PDB entry 7E9C | electron microscopy, 3.50 A resolution | chains C and I of the 11 polymer chains in the assembly

== Chain C ==
Name: Histone H2A.2
From: Saccharomyces cerevisiae (strain ATCC 204508 / S288c)
Reference sequence: P04912 (H2A2_YEAST); residues 0-131 here correspond to UniProt positions 1-132 (UniProt number = residue number + 1)
Chain sequence (132 residues; numbered 0 to 131; the number before each row is that of its first residue; numbering starts at 0):
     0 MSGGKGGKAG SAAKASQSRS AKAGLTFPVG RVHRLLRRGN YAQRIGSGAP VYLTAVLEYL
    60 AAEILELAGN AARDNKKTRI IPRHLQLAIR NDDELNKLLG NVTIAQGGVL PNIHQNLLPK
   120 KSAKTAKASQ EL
Disordered / not traced: 0-15, 117-131
Curated features (UniProtKB/Swiss-Prot):
  - motif: Ser128, Gln129 ([ST]-Q motif)
  - site: Lys119 (Not ubiquitinated)
  - modified residue: Ser1 (N-acetylserine), Lys4 (N6-acetyllysine), Lys7 (N6-acetyllysine), Lys13 (N6-succinyllysine), Lys21 (N6-succinyllysine), Gln105 (N5-methylglutamine), Lys119 (N6-malonyllysine), Ser128 (Phosphoserine)
  - cross-link: Lys126 (Glycyl lysine isopeptide (Lys-Gly) (interchain with G-Cter in SUMO))

== Chain I ==
Molecule: 147-nt DNA strand
From: Escherichia coli
Sequence (147 nucleotides; row label = number of the first residue in the row):
     1 CTGGAGAATC CCGGTGCCGA GGCCGCTCAA TTGGTCGTAG ACAGCTCTAG CACCGCTTAA
    61 ACGCACGTAC GCGCTGTCCC CCGCGTTTTA ACCGCCAAGG GGATTACTCC CTAGTCTCCA
   121 GGCACGTGTC AGATATATAC ATCCTGT
Disordered / not traced: 1-3, 134-147

== Chain C / chain I interface ==
Residue-residue contacts (7):
  Arg36(C) with DA113(I), salt bridge to the phosphate
  Arg43(C) with DC111(I), phosphate contact; DT112(I), salt bridge to the phosphate
  Gly45(C) with DT112(I), phosphate contact
  Ser46(C) with DT112(I), hydrogen bond to the phosphate
  Lys76(C) with DG132(I), salt bridge to the phosphate
  Thr77(C) with DA131(I), hydrogen bond to the phosphate
Other interface residues (no listed pair), chain C (7 interface residues in all): Ile44

== Overview ==
7 residues of chain C face 5 of chain I across their interface; the contacts include 2 hydrogen bonds and 3
salt bridges. Polar contacts include Ser46(C)-DT112(I), Thr77(C)-DA131(I) and Arg36(C)-DA113(I).
Chain C is Histone H2A.2 (Saccharomyces cerevisiae (strain ATCC 204508 / S288c)) and chain I is a 147-nt DNA
strand (Escherichia coli); the structure, Cryo-EM structure of the 1:1 Orc1 BAH domain in complex with
nucleosome, was determined by electron microscopy.
